7PF3 - chains r and J of the 11 polymer chains in the assembly; structure by electron microscopy, 4.00 A resolution.

[Chain r]
Molecule: Histone H2B type 1-K
From: Homo sapiens
Reference sequence: O60814 (H2B1K_HUMAN); residues 0-125 here correspond to UniProt positions 1-126 (UniProt number = residue number + 1)
Amino-acid sequence (126 residues; each row starts with the number of its first residue; numbering starts at 0):
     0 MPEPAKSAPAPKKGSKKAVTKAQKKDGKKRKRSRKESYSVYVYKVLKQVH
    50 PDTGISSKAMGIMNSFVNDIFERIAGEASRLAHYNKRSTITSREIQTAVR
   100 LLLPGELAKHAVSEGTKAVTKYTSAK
Not modelled in the structure: 0-29, 125
Swiss-Prot annotation at these positions:
  - modified residue: Pro1 (N-acetylproline), Glu2 (ADP-ribosyl glutamic acid), Lys5 (N6-(2-hydroxyisobutyryl)lysine), Ser6 (ADP-ribosylserine), Lys11 (N6-(beta-hydroxybutyryl)lysine), Lys12 (N6-(2-hydroxyisobutyryl)lysine), Ser14 (Phosphoserine), Lys15 (N6-acetyllysine), Lys16 (N6-(beta-hydroxybutyryl)lysine), Lys20 (N6-(2-hydroxyisobutyryl)lysine), Lys23 (N6-(2-hydroxyisobutyryl)lysine), Lys24 (N6-(2-hydroxyisobutyryl)lysine), Lys34 (N6-(2-hydroxyisobutyryl)lysine), Glu35 (PolyADP-ribosyl glutamic acid), Ser36 (Phosphoserine), Lys43 (N6-(2-hydroxyisobutyryl)lysine), Lys46 (N6-(2-hydroxyisobutyryl)lysine), Lys57 (N6,N6-dimethyllysine), Arg79 (Dimethylated arginine), Lys85 (N6,N6,N6-trimethyllysine) and 6 more in UniProt
  - glycosylation: Ser112 (O-linked (GlcNAc) serine)
  - cross-link (Glycyl lysine isopeptide (Lys-Gly)): Lys5 (interchain with G-Cter in SUMO2), Lys20 (interchain with G-Cter in SUMO2), Lys34 (interchain with G-Cter in ubiquitin), Lys120 (interchain with G-Cter in ubiquitin)

[Chain J]
Molecule: 167-nt DNA strand
From: synthetic construct
Sequence (167 nucleotides; each row starts with the number of its first residue):
    11 TACTTACATGACAGGATGTATATATCTGACACGTGCCTGGAGACTAGGGA
    61 GTAATCCCCTTGGCGGTTAAAACGCGGGGGACAGCGCGTACGTGCGTTTA
   111 AGCGGTGCTAGAGCTGTCTACGACCAATTGAGCGGCCTCGGCACCGGGAT
   161 TCTCCAGGCGGCCAGTG

[Interface between chain r and chain J]
Contacting residue pairs (15; chain r residue first):
  Arg31(r) - DC124(J)  salt bridge to the phosphate
  Ser32(r) - DC124(J)  hydrogen bond to the phosphate
  Tyr42(r) - DA41(J)  hydrogen bond to the phosphate
  Tyr42(r) - DC42(J)  phosphate contact
  Gly53(r) - DA41(J)  phosphate contact
  Ile54(r) - DC40(J)  sugar contact
  Ile54(r) - DA41(J)  phosphate contact
  Ser55(r) - DC40(J)  phosphate contact
  Ser56(r) - DC40(J)  hydrogen bond to the phosphate
  Arg86(r) - DA60(J)  salt bridge to the phosphate
  Arg86(r) - DG61(J)  salt bridge to the phosphate
  Ser87(r) - DG59(J)  hydrogen bond to the phosphate
  Ser87(r) - DA60(J)  hydrogen bond to the phosphate
  Thr88(r) - DG59(J)  phosphate contact
  Thr88(r) - DA60(J)  hydrogen bond to the phosphate
Other interface residues (no listed pair), chain r (12 interface residues in all): Lys30, Lys85
Other interface residues (no listed pair), chain J (9 interface residues in all): DG123, DT125

[In short]
12 residues of chain r and 9 residues of chain J are in contact, with 6 hydrogen bonds and 3 salt bridges.
Polar contacts include Ser32(r)-DC124(J), Tyr42(r)-DA41(J) and Ser56(r)-DC40(J).
Chain r is Histone H2B type 1-K (Homo sapiens) and chain J is a 167-nt DNA strand (synthetic construct); the
structure, Nucleosome 4 of the 4x187 nucleosome array containing H1, was determined by electron microscopy,
deposited together with 7PET, 7PEU, 7PEV, 7PEW, 7PEX, 7PEY and 16 further entries.
